PDB entry 3C7L | X-ray diffraction, 1.89 A resolution | chain A

# Chain A
Protein: Regulator of G-protein signaling 16
Source organism: Mus musculus
UniProtKB: P97428 (RGS16_MOUSE); residues 53-180 here = UniProt positions 53-180
Sequence (137 residues; numbered 44 to 180; the number before each row is that of its first residue):
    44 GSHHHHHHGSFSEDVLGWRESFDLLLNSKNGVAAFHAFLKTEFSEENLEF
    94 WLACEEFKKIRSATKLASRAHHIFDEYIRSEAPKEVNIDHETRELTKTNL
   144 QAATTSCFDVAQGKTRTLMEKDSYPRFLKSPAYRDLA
Unresolved in the structure: 44-56
Construct notes: expression tag (44-52)
Curated features (UniProtKB/Swiss-Prot):
  - modified residue (Phosphotyrosine): Y167, Y176

# Summary
Chain A is Regulator of G-protein signaling 16 (Mus musculus); the structure, Molecular architecture of
Galphao and the structural basis for RGS16-mediated deactivation, was determined by X-ray diffraction together
with 3C7K from the same study.
